PDB entry 3ZFF | X-ray diffraction, 3.40 A resolution | chains B and C of the 4 polymer chains in the assembly

# Chain B
Molecule: VP2
From: Human enterovirus 71
UniProtKB: A9X4C2 (A9X4C2_9ENTO); residues 1-254 here correspond to UniProt positions 70-323 (UniProt number = residue number + 69)
Sequence (254 residues; each row starts with the number of its first residue):
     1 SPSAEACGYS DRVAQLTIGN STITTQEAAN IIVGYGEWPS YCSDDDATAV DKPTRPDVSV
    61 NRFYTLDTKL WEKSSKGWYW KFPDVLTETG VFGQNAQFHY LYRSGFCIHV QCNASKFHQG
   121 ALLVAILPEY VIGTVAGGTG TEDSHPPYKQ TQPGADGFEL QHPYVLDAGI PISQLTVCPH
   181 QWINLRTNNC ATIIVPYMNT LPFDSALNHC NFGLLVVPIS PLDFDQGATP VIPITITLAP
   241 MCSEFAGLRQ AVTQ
Disordered / not traced: 1-9

# Chain C
Molecule: VP3
From: Human enterovirus 71
UniProtKB: A9X4C2 (A9X4C2_9ENTO); residues 1-242 here correspond to UniProt positions 324-565 (UniProt number = residue number + 323)
Sequence (242 residues; each row starts with the number of its first residue):
     1 GFPTEPKPGT NQFLTTDDGV SAPILPNFHP TPCIHIPGEV RNLLELCQVE TILEVNNVPT
    61 NATSLMERLR FPVSAQAGKG ELCAVFRADP GRDGPWQSTM LGQLCGYYTQ WSGSLEVTFM
   121 FTGSFMATGK MLIAYTPPGG PLPKDRATAM LGTHVIWDFG LQSSVTLVIP WISNTHYRAH
   181 ARDGVFDYYT TGLVSIWYQT NYVVPIGAPN TAYIIALAAA QKNFTMKLCK DTSHILQTAS
   241 IQ

# Interface between chain B and chain C
Residue-residue contacts - 79 pairs, chain B then chain C:
  Arg12(B) - Leu161(C)
  Tyr35(B) - Gly38(C)
  Glu37(B) - His35(C)  salt bridge
  Glu37(B) - Pro37(C)
  Glu37(B) - Gly38(C)
  Asp46(B) - Ile34(C)
  Asp46(B) - His35(C)  hydrogen bond (side chain-backbone)
  Lys116(B) - Ser124(C)
  Lys116(B) - Phe125(C)  hydrogen bond (backbone-backbone)
  Lys116(B) - Met126(C)  hydrogen bond (backbone-backbone)
  Phe117(B) - Met126(C)  hydrophobic
  Phe117(B) - Ile206(C)
  Phe117(B) - Gly207(C)
  Phe117(B) - Pro209(C)
  His118(B) - Ser124(C)
  Gln119(B) - Thr122(C)
  Gln119(B) - Gly123(C)
  Gln119(B) - Ser124(C)  hydrogen bond (side chain-backbone)
  Gln119(B) - Pro209(C)
  Gln119(B) - Thr211(C)  hydrogen bond (side chain-backbone)
  Gln119(B) - Ala212(C)
  Gly120(B) - Thr122(C)
  Ala121(B) - Thr122(C)
  Pro163(B) - Met66(C)  hydrophobic
  Tyr164(B) - Glu54(C)  hydrogen bond
  Tyr164(B) - Leu65(C)
  Tyr164(B) - Met66(C)
  Ile172(B) - Leu69(C)  hydrophobic
  Ser173(B) - Thr51(C)
  Ser173(B) - Ile52(C)  hydrogen bond (backbone-backbone)
  Ser173(B) - Glu54(C)
  Ser173(B) - Leu69(C)
  Ser173(B) - Ser98(C)  hydrogen bond (side chain-backbone)
  Gln174(B) - Thr51(C)
  Gln174(B) - Ser98(C)  hydrogen bond (side chain-backbone)
  Gln174(B) - Thr99(C)  hydrogen bond (side chain-backbone)
  Gln174(B) - Met100(C)
  Gln174(B) - Gln103(C)
  Thr176(B) - Val49(C)
  Thr176(B) - Glu50(C)  hydrogen bond (side chain-backbone)
  Thr176(B) - Thr51(C)
  Val177(B) - Val49(C)  hydrophobic
  Val177(B) - Thr51(C)
  Val177(B) - Met100(C)  hydrophobic
  Trp182(B) - Met120(C)  hydrophobic
  Trp182(B) - Ile215(C)  hydrophobic
  Asn184(B) - Met120(C)
  Asn184(B) - Phe121(C)  hydrogen bond (side chain-backbone)
  Asn184(B) - Thr122(C)
  Arg186(B) - Phe121(C)
  Arg186(B) - Gly123(C)
  Arg186(B) - Ser124(C)  hydrogen bond (side chain-backbone)
  Arg186(B) - Phe125(C)
  Arg186(B) - Ala127(C)  hydrogen bond (side chain-backbone)
  Arg186(B) - Gly160(C)  hydrogen bond (side chain-backbone)
  Thr187(B) - Leu161(C)
  Thr187(B) - Ser163(C)
  Pro196(B) - Pro37(C)  hydrophobic
  Tyr197(B) - Pro37(C)
  Met198(B) - Pro37(C)  hydrophobic
  Asn199(B) - Ile36(C)
  Thr200(B) - Ile34(C)
  Thr200(B) - Ile36(C)
  Leu201(B) - Ile34(C)  hydrophobic
  Pro202(B) - Ile34(C)
  Val217(B) - Met66(C)  hydrophobic
  Pro218(B) - Met66(C)
  Ile219(B) - Met66(C)  hydrophobic
  Ile219(B) - Leu69(C)  hydrophobic
  Ile219(B) - Ile215(C)  hydrophobic
  Ser220(B) - Thr122(C)  hydrogen bond
  Ser220(B) - Tyr213(C)
  Pro221(B) - Arg70(C)
  Pro221(B) - Tyr213(C)  hydrophobic
  Asp223(B) - Pro209(C)
  Phe224(B) - Pro209(C)  hydrophobic
  Asp225(B) - Gly207(C)
  Asp225(B) - Ala208(C)
  Asp225(B) - Pro209(C)
Also at the interface, not in a pair above, chain C (44 interface residues in all): Cys33, Arg68, Gln97, Phe159, Tyr202, Asn210, Leu217

# Overview
The interface between chain B and chain C involves 36 residues on one side and 44 on the other, with 16
hydrogen bonds and 1 salt bridge. Polar pairs include Glu37(B)-His35(C), Asp46(B)-His35(C) and
Gln119(B)-Ser124(C).
Here chain B is VP2 and chain C is VP3, both from Human enterovirus 71. Entry 3ZFF (Human enterovirus 71 in
complex with capsid binding inhibitor WIN51711) was determined by X-ray diffraction together with 3ZFE and
3ZFG from the same study.
